PDB entry 3JYT | X-ray diffraction, 3.30 A resolution | chains A and B of the 4 polymer chains in the assembly

# Chain A
Molecule: Reverse transcriptase/ribonuclease H
Source organism: Human immunodeficiency virus type 1 group M subtype B (isolate BH10)
Notes: EC 2.7.7.49
Reference sequence: P03366 (POL_HV1B1); residues 1-558 here correspond to UniProt positions 600-1157 (UniProt number = residue number + 599)
Sequence (558 residues; numbered 1 to 558; the number before each row is that of its first residue):
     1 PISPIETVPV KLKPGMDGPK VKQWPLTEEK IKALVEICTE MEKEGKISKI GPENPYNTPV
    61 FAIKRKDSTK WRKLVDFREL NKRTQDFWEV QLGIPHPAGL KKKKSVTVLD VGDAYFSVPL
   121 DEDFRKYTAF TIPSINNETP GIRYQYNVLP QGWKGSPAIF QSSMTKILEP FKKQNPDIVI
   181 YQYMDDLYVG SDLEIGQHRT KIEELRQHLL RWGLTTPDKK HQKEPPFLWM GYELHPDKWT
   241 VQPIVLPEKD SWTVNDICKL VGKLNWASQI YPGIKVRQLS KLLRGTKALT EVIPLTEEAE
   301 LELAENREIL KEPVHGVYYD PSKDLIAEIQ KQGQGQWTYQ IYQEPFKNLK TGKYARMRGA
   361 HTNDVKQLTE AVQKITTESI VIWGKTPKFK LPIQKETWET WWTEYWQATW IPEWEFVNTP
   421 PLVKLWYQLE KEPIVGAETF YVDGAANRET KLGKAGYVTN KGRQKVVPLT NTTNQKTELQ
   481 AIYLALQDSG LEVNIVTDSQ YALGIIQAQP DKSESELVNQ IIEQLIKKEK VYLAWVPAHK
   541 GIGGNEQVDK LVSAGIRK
Disordered / not traced: 555-558
Sequence notes: engineered mutation Arg65 (Lys664 in P03366), Cys258 (Gln857 in P03366), Ser280 (Cys879 in P03366)
UniProt features mapped onto this chain:
  - region: Phe227 to His235 (RT 'primer grip')
  - motif: Trp398 to Trp414 (Tryptophan repeat motif)
  - binding site (Mg(2+)): Asp110, Asp185, Asp186, Asp443, Glu478, Asp498, Asp549
  - site: Trp401 (Essential for RT p66/p51 heterodimerization), Trp414 (Essential for RT p66/p51 heterodimerization), Phe440, Tyr441 (Cleavage)
Metal / ion sites: Mg2+ site 1: Asp110, Val111, Asp185 (together with 2'-deoxyadenosine 5'-triphosphate); Mg2+ site 2: Asp443, Asp498
Ligand contacts: 2'-deoxyadenosine 5'-triphosphate (DTP): Arg65, Lys70, Arg72, Leu74, Asp110, Val111, Gly112, Asp113, Ala114, Tyr115, Gln151, Met184, Asp185, Lys219
From the paper describing this entry:
  - conformationally variable residues (side-chain flip): Asp186
  - binding site for 2'-deoxyadenosine 5'-triphosphate: Arg65, Arg72, Tyr115
  - contacts within the chain: Arg65-Arg72 (pi stacking), Arg72-Gln151 (hydrogen bond)
  - mutagenesis - K65R: decreased catalytic activity on dATP
  - mutagenesis - K65R: unchanged binding to dATP (citing earlier work)
  - catalytic residues: Arg72 (proposed by the authors, not directly observed)

# Chain B
Molecule: p51 RT
Source organism: Human immunodeficiency virus type 1 group M subtype B (isolate BH10)
Reference sequence: P03366 (POL_HV1B1); residues 1-429 here correspond to UniProt positions 600-1028 (UniProt number = residue number + 599)
Sequence (437 residues; numbered 1 to 437; the number before each row is that of its first residue):
     1 PISPIETVPV KLKPGMDGPK VKQWPLTEEK IKALVEICTE MEKEGKISKI GPENPYNTPV
    61 FAIKKKDSTK WRKLVDFREL NKRTQDFWEV QLGIPHPAGL KKKKSVTVLD VGDAYFSVPL
   121 DEDFRKYTAF TIPSINNETP GIRYQYNVLP QGWKGSPAIF QSSMTKILEP FKKQNPDIVI
   181 YQYMDDLYVG SDLEIGQHRT KIEELRQHLL RWGLTTPDKK HQKEPPFLWM GYELHPDKWT
   241 VQPIVLPEKD SWTVNDIQKL VGKLNWASQI YPGIKVRQLS KLLRGTKALT EVIPLTEEAE
   301 LELAENREIL KEPVHGVYYD PSKDLIAEIQ KQGQGQWTYQ IYQEPFKNLK TGKYARMRGA
   361 HTNDVKQLTE AVQKITTESI VIWGKTPKFK LPIQKETWET WWTEYWQATW IPEWEFVNTP
   421 PLVKLWYQLG GHHHHHH
Disordered / not traced: 1-2, 218-230, 429-437
Sequence notes: engineered mutation Ser280 (Cys879 in P03366); expression tag (430-437)
UniProt features mapped onto this chain:
  - region: Phe227 to His235 (RT 'primer grip')
  - motif: Trp398 to Trp414 (Tryptophan repeat motif)
  - binding site (Mg(2+)): Asp110, Asp185, Asp186
  - site (Essential for RT p66/p51 heterodimerization): Trp401, Trp414

# Interface between chain A and chain B
Contacting residue pairs (106):
  Pro9(A) with Glu53(B)
  Gln85(A) with Glu53(B), hydrogen bond (side chain-backbone)
  Asp86(A) with Lys20(B), salt bridge; Pro55(B)
  Phe87(A) with Pro52(B); Glu53(B); Pro55(B)
  Trp88(A) with Val21(B); Lys22(B); Pro52(B), hydrogen bond (backbone-backbone); Asn54(B); Pro55(B); Asn57(B); Thr131(B), hydrogen bond; Arg143(B)
  Val90(A) with Pro140(B), hydrophobic; Gly141(B), hydrogen bond (backbone-backbone)
  Leu92(A) with Pro133(B), hydrophobic; Asn137(B)
  Gly93(A) with Asn137(B), hydrogen bond (backbone-side chain)
  Ile94(A) with Asn136(B); Asn137(B), hydrogen bond (backbone-side chain)
  Pro95(A) with Asn136(B); Asn137(B)
  His96(A) with Asn136(B), hydrogen bond (backbone-side chain)
  Gly99(A) with Asn136(B)
  Ala158(A) with Pro52(B)
  Ser162(A) with Pro52(B)
  Thr165(A) with Pro140(B)
  Glu169(A) with Lys49(B), salt bridge
  Val179(A) with Glu138(B)
  Ile180(A) with Glu138(B)
  Tyr181(A) with Asn136(B), hydrogen bond; Glu138(B)
  Gln182(A) with Glu138(B), hydrogen bond (backbone-backbone); Pro140(B)
  Arg358(A) with Glu396(B), salt bridge
  Gln373(A) with Glu396(B); Thr397(B), hydrogen bond; Thr400(B); Trp401(B)
  Thr376(A) with Trp401(B)
  Ile380(A) with Leu26(B)
  Val381(A) with Asn136(B), hydrogen bond (backbone-backbone)
  Ile382(A) with Asn136(B)
  Gly384(A) with Thr27(B); Glu28(B), hydrogen bond (backbone-backbone)
  Trp402(A) with Lys331(B), hydrogen bond (backbone-side chain); Asp364(B)
  Tyr405(A) with Lys331(B)
  Trp406(A) with Lys331(B); Pro421(B); Lys424(B), hydrogen bond (backbone-side chain)
  Gln407(A) with Lys331(B); Pro392(B); Gln394(B); Asn418(B)
  Ala408(A) with Lys331(B); Trp337(B), hydrophobic; Asp364(B); Val365(B); Leu368(B), hydrophobic; Ile393(B)
  Thr409(A) with Asp364(B)
  Trp410(A) with Asn363(B); Val365(B), hydrophobic; Trp401(B); Tyr405(B)
  Pro412(A) with Trp401(B), hydrophobic
  Pro433(A) with Asn255(B)
  Val435(A) with Thr290(B)
  Gly436(A) with Thr290(B)
  Thr439(A) with Lys287(B); Ala288(B); Leu289(B), hydrogen bond (side chain-backbone)
  Tyr441(A) with Val254(B); Gln258(B), hydrogen bond; Lys287(B)
  Val458(A) with Thr286(B)
  Thr459(A) with Thr286(B), hydrogen bond (backbone-side chain)
  Asn460(A) with Thr286(B); Lys287(B); Ala288(B)
  Asn494(A) with Leu289(B)
  Gln500(A) with Val423(B)
  Leu503(A) with Leu422(B), hydrophobic
  Gly504(A) with Pro420(B)
  Tyr532(A) with Asn255(B); Lys259(B), hydrogen bond
  Ala534(A) with Lys259(B)
  Trp535(A) with Leu422(B), hydrophobic
  Val536(A) with Gln258(B)
  Pro537(A) with Gly262(B); Asn265(B)
  Lys540(A) with Asn265(B)
  Gly541(A) with Ser280(B)
  Ile542(A) with Val261(B), hydrophobic; Leu283(B), hydrophobic
  Gly543(A) with Gln258(B); Leu283(B); Arg284(B); Gly285(B)
  Gly544(A) with Gly285(B); Thr286(B)
  Gln547(A) with Gly285(B); Thr286(B)
Other interface residues (no listed pair), chain A (68 interface residues in all): Val8, Leu100, Lys101, Ile159, Gln161, Lys172, Thr377, Ile434, Gln507, Glu546
Other interface residues (no listed pair), chain B (65 interface residues in all): Gln23, Pro25, Gly51, Ile132, Ile135, Thr139, Trp266, Thr419, Trp426

# Summary
68 residues of chain A and 65 residues of chain B are in contact; the contacts include 18 hydrogen bonds and 3
salt bridges. Among the polar pairs are Asp86(A)-Lys20(B), Glu169(A)-Lys49(B) and Arg358(A)-Glu396(B). Chain A
binds 2'-deoxyadenosine 5'-triphosphate. From the paper: the catalytic residue Arg72(A); K65R of chain A
reduces catalytic activity on dATP.
Chain A is Reverse transcriptase/ribonuclease H and chain B is p51 RT, both from Human immunodeficiency virus
type 1 group M subtype B (isolate BH10); the structure, K65R mutant HIV-1 reverse transcriptase cross-linked
to DS-DNA and complexed with DATP as the incoming nucleotide ..., was determined by X-ray diffraction together
with 3JSM from the same study.
